Entry 8CYF (X-ray diffraction, 2.44 A resolution); this record covers chains B and D of the 4 polymer chains in the assembly.

Chain B:
Molecule: RNA polymerase sigma factor, DNA-directed RNA polymerase subunit beta chimera, DNA-directed RNA polymerase subunit beta
Organism: Mycobacterium tuberculosis
Notes: EC 2.7.7.6
Reference sequence: chimeric construct of A0A654TMB9, A1KGE7: residues 446-528 from A0A654TMB9 (A0A654TMB9_MYCTX) positions 295-377 (UniProt number = residue number - 151); residues 535-549 from A1KGE7 positions 815-829 (UniProt number = residue number + 280)
Amino-acid sequence (112 residues; numbered 438 to 549; the number before each row is that of its first residue):
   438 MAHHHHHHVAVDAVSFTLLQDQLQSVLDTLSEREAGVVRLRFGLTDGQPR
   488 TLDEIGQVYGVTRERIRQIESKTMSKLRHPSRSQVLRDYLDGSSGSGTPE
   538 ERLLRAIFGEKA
Disordered / not traced: 438-449, 526-533, 547-549
Differences from the reference sequence: expression tag (438-445); linker (529-534)

Chain D:
Molecule: 16-nt DNA strand
Sequence (16 nucleotides; each row starts with the number of its first residue):
     1 CACCACAACCGATTTT

Interface between chain B and chain D:
Pairs across the interface (10):
  Arg470(B) - DT13(D)  salt bridge to the phosphate
  Gly497(B) - DT14(D)  phosphate contact
  Val498(B) - DT14(D)  phosphate contact
  Thr499(B) - DT14(D)  hydrogen bond to the phosphate
  Glu501(B) - DT15(D)  base contact
  Arg502(B) - DA12(D)  sugar contact
  Arg502(B) - DT13(D)  salt bridge to the phosphate
  Arg502(B) - DT14(D)  phosphate contact
  Gln505(B) - DT13(D)  base contact
  Gln505(B) - DT14(D)  hydrogen bond to the base

In short:
Chain B and chain D form an interface of 7 and 4 residues respectively, with 2 hydrogen bonds and 2 salt
bridges. Among the polar pairs are Gln505(B)-DT14(D), Thr499(B)-DT14(D) and Arg470(B)-DT13(D).
Chain B is RNA polymerase sigma factor, DNA-directed RNA polymerase subunit beta chimera, DNA-directed RNA
polymerase subunit beta (Mycobacterium tuberculosis) and chain D is a 16-nt DNA strand; the structure, WhiB3
bound to SigmaAr4-RNAP Beta flap tip chimera and DNA, was determined by X-ray diffraction together with 8CWR
and 8CWT from the same study.
